4WZA - chains C and D of the 8 polymer chains in the assembly; structure by X-ray diffraction, 1.90 A resolution.

== Chain C ==
Name: Nitrogenase molybdenum-iron protein alpha chain
From: Azotobacter vinelandii
Notes: EC 1.18.6.1
UniProt: P07328 (NIFD_AZOVI); residues 4-480 here = UniProt positions 4-480
Chain sequence (477 residues; numbered 4 to 480; the number before each row is that of its first residue):
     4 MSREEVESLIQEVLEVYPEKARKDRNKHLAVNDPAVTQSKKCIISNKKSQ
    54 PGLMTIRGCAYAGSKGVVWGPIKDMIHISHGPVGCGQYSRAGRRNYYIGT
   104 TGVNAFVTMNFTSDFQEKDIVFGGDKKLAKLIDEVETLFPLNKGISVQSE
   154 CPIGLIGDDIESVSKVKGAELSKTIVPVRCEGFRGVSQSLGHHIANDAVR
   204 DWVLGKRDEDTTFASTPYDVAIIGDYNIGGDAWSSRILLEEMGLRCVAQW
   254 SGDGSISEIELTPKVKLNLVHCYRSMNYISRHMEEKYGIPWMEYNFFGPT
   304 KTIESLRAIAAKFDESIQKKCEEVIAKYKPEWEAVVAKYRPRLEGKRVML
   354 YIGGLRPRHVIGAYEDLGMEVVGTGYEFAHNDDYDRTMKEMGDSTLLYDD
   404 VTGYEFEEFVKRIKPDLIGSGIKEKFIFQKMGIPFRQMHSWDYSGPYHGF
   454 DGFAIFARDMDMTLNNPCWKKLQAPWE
Differences from the reference sequence: variant Gln440 (Glu in P07328)
Swiss-Prot annotation at these positions:
  - binding site ([8Fe-7S] cluster): Cys62, Cys88, Cys154
  - binding site ([7Fe-Mo-9S-C-homocitryl] cluster): Cys275, His442
  - mutagenesis: His195 (H195Q: No nitrogenase activity)
Bound ions: fe(8)-S(7) cluster Fe: Cys62, Cys88, Cys154 (shared with Cys70(D), Cys95(D), Cys153(D) of chain D); Fe ion near Cys275 (its only coordinating residue here)
Small-molecule neighbours:
  - fe(8)-S(7) cluster (CLF): Cys62, Tyr64, Pro85, Gly87, Cys88, Tyr91, Glu153, Cys154, Gly185
  - 3-hydroxy-3-carboxy-adipic acid (HCA): Ala65, Arg96, Gln191, Gly424, Ile425, Lys426, Gln440, His442
  - ICS (iron-sulfur-molybdenum cluster with interstitial carbon): Val70, Arg96, His195, Tyr229, Ile231, Cys275, Arg277, Ser278, Ile355, Gly356, Gly357, Leu358, Arg359, Pro360, Phe381, Met441, His442

== Chain D ==
Name: Nitrogenase molybdenum-iron protein beta chain
From: Azotobacter vinelandii
Notes: EC 1.18.6.1
UniProt: P07329 (NIFK_AZOVI); numbering as in UniProt (aligned over 2-523)
Chain sequence (522 residues; row label = number of the first residue in the row):
     2 SQQVDKIKASYPLFLDQDYKDMLAKKRDGFEEKYPQDKIDEVFQWTTTKE
    52 YQELNFQREALTVNPAKACQPLGAVLCALGFEKTMPYVHGSQGCVAYFRS
   102 YFNRHFREPVSCVSDSMTEDAAVFGGQQNMKDGLQNCKATYKPDMIAVST
   152 TCMAEVIGDDLNAFINNSKKEGFIPDEFPVPFAHTPSFVGSHVTGWDNMF
   202 EGIARYFTLKSMDDKVVGSNKKINIVPGFETYLGNFRVIKRMLSEMGVGY
   252 SLLSDPEEVLDTPADGQFRMYAGGTTQEEMKDAPNALNTVLLQPWHLEKT
   302 KKFVEGTWKHEVPKLNIPMGLDWTDEFLMKVSEISGQPIPASLTKERGRL
   352 VDMMTDSHTWLHGKRFALWGDPDFVMGLVKFLLELGCEPVHILCHNGNKR
   402 WKKAVDAILAASPYGKNATVYIGKDLWHLRSLVFTDKPDFMIGNSYGKFI
   452 QRDTLHKGKEFEVPLIRIGFPIFDRHHLHRSTTLGYEGAMQILTTLVNSI
   502 LERLDEETRGMQATDYNHDLVR
Swiss-Prot annotation at these positions:
  - binding site ([8Fe-7S] cluster): Cys70, Cys95, Cys153, Ser188
Bound ions: fe(8)-S(7) cluster Fe: Cys70, Cys95, Cys153 (shared with Cys62(C), Cys88(C), Cys154(C) of chain C); Fe ion site 1: Arg108, Glu109 (shared with 2 residues of chain B); Fe ion site 2: Asp353, Asp357 (shared with 2 residues of chain B)
Small-molecule neighbours: fe(8)-S(7) cluster (CLF): Cys70, Pro72, Ser92, Gly94, Cys95, Tyr98, Phe99, Thr152, Cys153, Ser188

== How chain C and chain D interact ==
Pairs across the interface - 200 pairs, chain C then chain D:
  Val19(C) with Ala140(D)
  Tyr20(C) with Thr141(D)
  Pro21(C) with Gln136(D); Asn137(D); Ala140(D)
  Lys23(C) with Asp133(D), salt bridge
  Ala24(C) with Asn137(D)
  Ser52(C) with Gln93(D), hydrogen bond; Ser117(D)
  Pro54(C) with Ser115(D); Asp116(D); Asn130(D); Gly134(D); Asn137(D), hydrogen bond (backbone-side chain)
  Gly55(C) with Val114(D); Ser115(D), hydrogen bond (backbone-backbone); Asp116(D); Gly134(D); Cys138(D); Tyr142(D)
  Leu56(C) with Asn137(D); Thr141(D); Tyr142(D), hydrogen bond (backbone-side chain)
  Met57(C) with Met86(D), hydrophobic; Arg100(D); Cys113(D); Val114(D), hydrophobic; Tyr142(D)
  Thr58(C) with Gln93(D); Arg100(D)
  Arg60(C) with Gln93(D); Ala97(D)
  Gly61(C) with Gln93(D), hydrogen bond (backbone-side chain); Gly94(D)
  Cys62(C) with Gly94(D)
  Tyr64(C) with Tyr98(D)
  Ala65(C) with Tyr98(D)
  Lys76(C) with Glu32(D), salt bridge
  Pro85(C) with Ser188(D)
  Val86(C) with Pro66(D), hydrophobic; Lys68(D); Ala69(D)
  Gly87(C) with Cys70(D)
  Gln90(C) with Pro66(D), hydrogen bond (side chain-backbone); Lys68(D), hydrogen bond (side chain-backbone); Tyr102(D); Tyr447(D)
  Tyr91(C) with Ala69(D); Cys70(D), hydrogen bond (side chain-backbone); Leu73(D); Tyr98(D), hydrophobic; Phe99(D), hydrophobic; Tyr102(D), hydrophobic
  Ser92(C) with Tyr98(D)
  Arg93(C) with Asn65(D), hydrogen bond; Tyr447(D); Phe450(D)
  Gly95(C) with Arg105(D)
  Tyr99(C) with Ser11(D)
  Thr103(C) with Ile40(D)
  Thr104(C) with Arg453(D)
  Gly105(C) with Trp428(D)
  Val106(C) with Ile40(D); Val43(D), hydrophobic; Phe44(D), hydrophobic
  Asn107(C) with Lys34(D); Ile40(D)
  Met112(C) with Val64(D), hydrophobic; Asn65(D); Trp428(D), hydrophobic
  Asn113(C) with Thr63(D); Val64(D); Asn65(D), hydrogen bond (backbone-backbone); Pro66(D)
  Phe114(C) with Thr63(D); Val64(D), hydrophobic
  Thr115(C) with Leu62(D); Thr63(D), hydrogen bond (backbone-backbone)
  Asp117(C) with Thr63(D); Lys68(D), salt bridge
  Phe118(C) with Phe189(D)
  Gln119(C) with Lys68(D); Phe189(D)
  Glu120(C) with Phe189(D), hydrogen bond (backbone-backbone); Val190(D)
  Ile123(C) with Phe189(D), hydrophobic
  Lys130(C) with Ala61(D)
  Lys133(C) with Glu60(D), salt bridge; Ala61(D)
  Leu134(C) with Ala61(D); Leu62(D), hydrophobic
  Glu137(C) with Arg59(D); Glu60(D), hydrogen bond (side chain-backbone); Ala61(D), hydrogen bond (side chain-backbone); Leu62(D), hydrogen bond (side chain-backbone)
  Val138(C) with Leu62(D), hydrophobic
  Thr140(C) with Trp46(D)
  Leu141(C) with Tyr52(D), hydrogen bond (backbone-side chain); Leu55(D), hydrophobic; Asn56(D); Arg59(D)
  Phe142(C) with Trp428(D)
  Pro143(C) with Trp46(D)
  Leu144(C) with Tyr35(D); Lys39(D); Val43(D), hydrophobic
  Lys146(C) with Glu32(D); Glu33(D), hydrogen bond (side chain-backbone)
  Cys154(C) with Ser92(D); Cys153(D), hydrophobic
  Pro155(C) with Cys153(D), hydrophobic
  Leu158(C) with Ala123(D), hydrophobic; Met154(D); Val157(D), hydrophobic; Ile158(D), hydrophobic
  Phe186(C) with Ser92(D); Thr119(D); Glu120(D), hydrogen bond (backbone-backbone); Met154(D), hydrophobic
  Arg187(C) with Glu120(D)
  Gly188(C) with Thr119(D)
  Val189(C) with Gln93(D), hydrogen bond (backbone-side chain)
  Arg210(C) with Glu33(D), salt bridge
  Phe216(C) with Phe31(D), hydrophobic
  Gly232(C) with Ser11(D); Phe15(D)
  Gly233(C) with Phe15(D)
  Trp236(C) with Phe15(D), hydrophobic; Tyr20(D); Met23(D); Leu24(D)
  Ser237(C) with Tyr20(D)
  Arg239(C) with Met23(D); Lys27(D); Phe31(D)
  Ile240(C) with Asp19(D); Tyr20(D); Met23(D), hydrophobic
  Glu243(C) with Met23(D)
  Arg248(C) with Phe31(D)
  Cys249(C) with Phe31(D)
  Val250(C) with Phe31(D)
  Gln252(C) with Lys27(D)
  Asp256(C) with Lys27(D), salt bridge
  Ser258(C) with Phe31(D); Glu32(D)
  Ser260(C) with Phe31(D), hydrogen bond (side chain-backbone); Glu32(D), hydrogen bond (side chain-backbone); Glu33(D)
  Glu261(C) with Lys27(D), salt bridge; Phe31(D); Glu32(D)
  Lys330(C) with Ser2(D)
  Glu334(C) with Ser2(D), hydrogen bond; Gln3(D), hydrogen bond (side chain-backbone)
  Ala337(C) with Val5(D)
  Val338(C) with Val5(D)
  Lys341(C) with Val5(D), hydrogen bond (side chain-backbone); Asp6(D), salt bridge
  Tyr342(C) with Ile8(D)
  Gly406(C) with Tyr142(D), hydrogen bond (backbone-side chain)
  Tyr407(C) with Thr141(D); Tyr142(D), hydrogen bond (backbone-side chain)
  Glu410(C) with Phe269(D)
  Ile425(C) with Ser101(D); Asn104(D)
  Lys426(C) with Ala97(D); Arg100(D); Ser101(D); Asn104(D)
  Phe429(C) with Asn104(D); Arg108(D); Glu109(D); Pro110(D)
  Ile430(C) with Pro110(D); Phe269(D), hydrophobic
  Lys433(C) with Glu109(D), salt bridge; Pro110(D); Thr263(D), hydrogen bond (side chain-backbone); Asp266(D); Gly267(D), hydrogen bond (backbone-backbone); Gln268(D), hydrogen bond (backbone-backbone)
  Met434(C) with Gly267(D); Phe269(D)
  Gly448(C) with Ala10(D); Ser11(D), hydrogen bond (backbone-backbone)
  Pro449(C) with Ser11(D); Phe15(D), hydrophobic
  Asp454(C) with Ser2(D), hydrogen bond (side chain-backbone); Gln3(D), hydrogen bond (backbone-side chain); Tyr20(D), hydrogen bond
  Ala457(C) with Gln3(D); Ile8(D)
  Ile458(C) with Gln3(D); Ile8(D), hydrophobic; Lys9(D); Ala10(D), hydrophobic
  Leu475(C) with Ala265(D); Asp266(D); Gly267(D)
Other interface residues (no listed pair), chain C (112 interface residues in all): Lys51, Gln53, Ile59, Asp77, Cys88, Arg97, Ile101, Thr111, Ser116, Ile159, Ser190, Leu264, Tyr331, Thr405, Gln432, Arg461
Other interface residues (no listed pair), chain D (99 interface residues in all): Leu14, Gln58, Ala67, Ser112, Met118, Gln129, Lys143, Pro264, Met271, His396, Asp454

== In short ==
112 residues of chain C and 99 residues of chain D are in contact; the contacts include 33 hydrogen bonds and
9 salt bridges. Polar contacts include Lys23(C)-Asp133(D), Lys76(C)-Glu32(D) and Asp117(C)-Lys68(D).
Fe(8)-S(7) cluster is bound between chain C and chain D.
Chain C is Nitrogenase molybdenum-iron protein alpha chain and chain D is Nitrogenase molybdenum-iron protein
beta chain, both from Azotobacter vinelandii; the structure, Asymmetric Nucleotide Binding in the Nitrogenase
Complex, was determined by X-ray diffraction.
